Entry 7UWB (electron microscopy, 3.90 A resolution); this record covers chains h and i of the 31 polymer chains in the assembly.

Chain h (and i):
Name: V-type proton ATPase subunit c
Source organism: Citrus limon
Notes: chain i of this document is another copy of the same molecule, construct and numbering; everything in this record applies to it too
Reference sequence: P0DH92 (VATL1_ARATH); numbering as in UniProt (aligned over 1-164)
Sequence (164 residues; numbered 1 to 164; the number before each row is that of its first residue):
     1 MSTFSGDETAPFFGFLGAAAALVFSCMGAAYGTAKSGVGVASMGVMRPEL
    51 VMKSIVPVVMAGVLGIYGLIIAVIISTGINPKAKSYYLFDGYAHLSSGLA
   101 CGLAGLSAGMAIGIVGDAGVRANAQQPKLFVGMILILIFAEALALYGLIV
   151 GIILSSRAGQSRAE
Not modelled in the structure: 1-7, 163-164 (chain i: 1-7, 164)

How chain h and chain i interact:
Contacting residue pairs - 20 pairs, chain h then chain i:
  Phe12(h) with Tyr92(i), hydrophobic
  Phe15(h) with Ser96(i)
  Leu16(h) with Ser96(i)
  Ala19(h) with Ser96(i); Ala100(i), hydrophobic
  Val23(h) with Leu103(i), hydrophobic
  Cys26(h) with Ser107(i)
  Met27(h) with Ser107(i)
  Ala30(h) with Ser107(i); Ala111(i)
  Ala34(h) with Ile114(i), hydrophobic
  Gly44(h) with Gln126(i)
  Val45(h) with Gln125(i); Gln126(i)
  Pro48(h) with Gln126(i)
  Ile79(h) with Arg157(i)
  Pro81(h) with Ser161(i); Ala163(i)
  Lys82(h) with Ser161(i); Ala163(i), hydrogen bond (backbone-backbone)
Also at the interface, not in a pair above, chain h (19 interface residues in all): Thr33, Gly37, Val38, Ala41
Also at the interface, not in a pair above, chain i (19 interface residues in all): Ala104, Ala108, Val115, Ala118, Ala122, Ala158, Arg162

Summary:
The chain h/chain i interface involves 19 residues from each chain, with 1 hydrogen bond. The hydrogen-bonded
pair Lys82(h)-Ala163(i) is a backbone contact.
Chain h and chain i are both V-type proton ATPase subunit c (Citrus limon); the structure, Citrus V-ATPase
State 2, Highest-Resolution Class, was determined by electron microscopy together with 7UW9, 7UWA, 7UWC and
7UWD from the same study.
